PDB entry 2EX5 | X-ray diffraction, 2.20 A resolution | chains X and A of the 4 polymer chains in the assembly

Chain X:
Molecule: I-CeuI DNA target site
Sequence (26 nucleotides; each row starts with the number of its first residue):
   601 CGATAACGGTCCTAAGGTAGCGAAGC
Ion coordination: Ca2+: DA615, DG616 (shared with Gly65(A), Glu66(A) of chain A; 1 residue of chain B; 2 residues of chain Y)

Chain A:
Name: DNA endonuclease I-CeuI
Organism: Chlamydomonas eugametos
Notes: EC 3.1.-.-
Reference sequence: P32761 (DNE1_CHLEU); residue numbers follow UniProt; this construct covers 5-211
Sequence (207 residues; row label = number of the first residue in the row):
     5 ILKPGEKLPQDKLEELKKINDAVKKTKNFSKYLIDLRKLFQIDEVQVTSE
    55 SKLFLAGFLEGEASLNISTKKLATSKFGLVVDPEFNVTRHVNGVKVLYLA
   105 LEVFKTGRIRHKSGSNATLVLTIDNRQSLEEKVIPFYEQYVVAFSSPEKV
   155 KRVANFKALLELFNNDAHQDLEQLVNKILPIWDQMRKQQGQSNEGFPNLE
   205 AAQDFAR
Differences from the reference sequence: engineered mutation Arg93 (Gln in P32761)
Ion coordination: Ca2+ site 1: Gly65, Glu66 (shared with 1 residue of chain B; DA615(X), DG616(X) of chain X; 2 residues of chain Y); Ca2+ site 2 near Asp86 (its only coordinating residue here)
Swiss-Prot annotation at these positions:
  - region (Interaction with DNA): Ile71 to Lys75, Asn90 to Thr92, His94, Arg114 to Lys116, Lys191 to Gly199
  - binding site (Mg(2+)): Gly65, Glu66, Asp86
  - site (Interaction with DNA): Lys21, Lys80, Arg130, His172

Interface between chain X and chain A:
Pairs across the interface (25; chain X residue first):
  DA603(X) with Lys80(A), phosphate contact
  DT604(X) with Leu76(A), base contact; Arg130(A), salt bridge to the phosphate; His172(A), salt bridge to the phosphate
  DA605(X) with Asp128(A), phosphate contact; Asn129(A), phosphate contact; Arg130(A), hydrogen bond to the phosphate
  DA606(X) with Lys28(A), phosphate contact; Asp128(A), base contact
  DC607(X) with Lys28(A), salt bridge to the phosphate; Arg114(A), salt bridge to the phosphate; Asp128(A), base contact
  DG608(X) with Lys21(A), salt bridge to the phosphate; Arg114(A), salt bridge to the phosphate
  DG609(X) with Ser117(A), hydrogen bond to the phosphate
  DT610(X) with Ser117(A), base contact; Asn197(A), base contact
  DC611(X) with Lys116(A), base contact; Gln192(A), base contact; Gln195(A), phosphate contact; Ser196(A), hydrogen bond to the phosphate; Asn197(A), sugar contact
  DC612(X) with Gln195(A), phosphate contact; Ser196(A), hydrogen bond to the phosphate
  DG616(X) with Glu66(A), phosphate contact
Other interface residues (no listed pair), chain A (22 interface residues in all): Lys31, Thr78, Ser79, Asp86, Glu88, Arg112

Overview:
11 residues of chain X and 22 residues of chain A are in contact; the contacts include 4 hydrogen bonds and 6
salt bridges. Polar pairs include DA605(X)-Arg130(A), DG609(X)-Ser117(A) and DC611(X)-Ser196(A). Curated
annotation (UniProt) lists 3 Mg2+-binding residues on chain A.
Here chain X is I-CeuI DNA target site and chain A is DNA endonuclease I-CeuI (Chlamydomonas eugametos). Entry
2EX5 (Group I Intron-encoded Homing Endonuclease I-CeuI Complexed With DNA) was determined by X-ray
diffraction.
